PDB entry 6KOL | X-ray diffraction, 2.21 A resolution | chain A

[Chain A]
Name: Blue (Type 1) copper domain protein
Source organism: Roseiflexus castenholzii (strain DSM 13941 / HLO8)
UniProt: A7NNM5 (A7NNM5_ROSCS); residues 31-159 here = UniProt positions 31-159
Chain sequence (129 residues; each row starts with the number of its first residue):
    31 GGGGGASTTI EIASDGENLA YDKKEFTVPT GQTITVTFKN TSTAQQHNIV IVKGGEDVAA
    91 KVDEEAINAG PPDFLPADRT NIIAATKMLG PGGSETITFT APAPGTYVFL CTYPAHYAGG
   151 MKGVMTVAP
Not modelled in the structure: 31-34
Metal / ion sites: Cu ion: His77, Cys141, His146

[Overview]
His77, Cys141 and His146 form the Cu ion site.
Chain A is Blue (Type 1) copper domain protein (Roseiflexus castenholzii (strain DSM 13941 / HLO8)); the
structure, Crystal structure of auracyanin from photosynthetic bacterium Roseiflexus castenholzii, was
determined by X-ray diffraction, deposited together with 6L9S.
